Entry 7OFQ (electron microscopy, 3.08 A resolution); this record covers chains K and X of the 45 polymer chains in the assembly.

Chain K:
Name: Archaellin
From: Methanocaldococcus villosus
Sequence (209 residues; numbered 13 to 221; the number before each row is that of its first residue):
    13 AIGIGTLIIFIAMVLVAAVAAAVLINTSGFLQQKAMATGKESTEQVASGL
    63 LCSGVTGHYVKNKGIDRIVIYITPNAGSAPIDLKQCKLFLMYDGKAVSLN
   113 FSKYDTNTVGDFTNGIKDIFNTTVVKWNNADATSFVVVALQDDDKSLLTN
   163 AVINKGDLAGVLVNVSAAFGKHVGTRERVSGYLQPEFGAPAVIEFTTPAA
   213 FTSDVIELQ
Bound ions: Ca2+: Asp154, Asp156, Ser158, Asn166, Asp169

Chain X:
Name: Archaellin
From: Methanocaldococcus villosus
Sequence (213 residues; each row starts with the number of its first residue):
    13 AIGIGTLIIFIAMVLVAAVAAAVLINTSGFLQQKAMATGKESTEQVASGL
    63 QVIRVLGNHSGGKINWLAVLISPNAGSAPIDLSQATVMITDGTHKVIAKY
   113 NSTFFNGTLKNGGSIFEAKYNNTTALKPLFDDLPATAFGIVVLQDADTSC
   163 SKDTPVINKGDIVAICLNVSNTLNLKPRTKVTGAVIPEFGAPAVISFTTP
   213 ATYLDTQHIIELQ
Bound ions: Ca2+: Asp157, Asp159, Ser161, Asn170, Asp173

Interface between chain K and chain X:
Pairs across the interface (23; chain K residue first):
  Ile16(K) with Leu43(X), hydrophobic
  Leu19(K) with Leu43(X), hydrophobic
  Ile20(K) with Leu43(X), hydrophobic
  Phe22(K) with Ala47(X), hydrophobic
  Ile23(K) with Thr50(X)
  Val26(K) with Thr50(X); Ser54(X)
  Leu27(K) with Thr50(X)
  Ile37(K) with Ala203(X), hydrophobic
  Gln45(K) with Val206(X); Ser208(X), hydrogen bond
  Lys52(K) with Gln225(X)
  Pro92(K) with Thr214(X)
  Asp94(K) with Arg190(X), salt bridge; Ala213(X); Thr214(X)
  Gln97(K) with Arg190(X)
  Asp156(K) with Thr218(X)
  Thr161(K) with Asp217(X)
  Val164(K) with Thr214(X); Leu216(X), hydrophobic
  Asn166(K) with Leu216(X)
  Glu198(K) with Arg190(X), salt bridge
Other interface residues (no listed pair), chain K (22 interface residues in all): Ala33, Glu53, Ser158, Phe199
Other interface residues (no listed pair), chain X (20 interface residues in all): Leu36, Thr39, Ser40, Gly51, Val58, Thr210

In short:
22 residues of chain K and 20 residues of chain X are in contact; the contacts include 1 hydrogen bond and 2
salt bridges. Polar contacts include Asp94(K)-Arg190(X), Glu198(K)-Arg190(X) and Gln45(K)-Ser208(X).
Asp154(K), Asp156(K), Ser158(K), Asn166(K) and Asp169(K) form the Ca2+ site.
Chain K is Archaellin and chain X is Archaellin, both from Methanocaldococcus villosus; the structure, The
archaellum of Methanocaldococcus villosus, was determined by electron microscopy.
